Entry 7AOE (electron microscopy, 3.90 A resolution); this record covers chains B and T of the 15 polymer chains in the assembly.

== Chain B ==
Protein: Probable DNA-directed RNA polymerase I subunit RPA2
Organism: Schizosaccharomyces pombe (strain 972 / ATCC 24843)
Notes: EC 2.7.7.6
UniProt: Q9P7X8 (RPA2_SCHPO); residues 1-1174 here = UniProt positions 1-1174
Chain sequence (1174 residues; row label = number of the first residue in the row):
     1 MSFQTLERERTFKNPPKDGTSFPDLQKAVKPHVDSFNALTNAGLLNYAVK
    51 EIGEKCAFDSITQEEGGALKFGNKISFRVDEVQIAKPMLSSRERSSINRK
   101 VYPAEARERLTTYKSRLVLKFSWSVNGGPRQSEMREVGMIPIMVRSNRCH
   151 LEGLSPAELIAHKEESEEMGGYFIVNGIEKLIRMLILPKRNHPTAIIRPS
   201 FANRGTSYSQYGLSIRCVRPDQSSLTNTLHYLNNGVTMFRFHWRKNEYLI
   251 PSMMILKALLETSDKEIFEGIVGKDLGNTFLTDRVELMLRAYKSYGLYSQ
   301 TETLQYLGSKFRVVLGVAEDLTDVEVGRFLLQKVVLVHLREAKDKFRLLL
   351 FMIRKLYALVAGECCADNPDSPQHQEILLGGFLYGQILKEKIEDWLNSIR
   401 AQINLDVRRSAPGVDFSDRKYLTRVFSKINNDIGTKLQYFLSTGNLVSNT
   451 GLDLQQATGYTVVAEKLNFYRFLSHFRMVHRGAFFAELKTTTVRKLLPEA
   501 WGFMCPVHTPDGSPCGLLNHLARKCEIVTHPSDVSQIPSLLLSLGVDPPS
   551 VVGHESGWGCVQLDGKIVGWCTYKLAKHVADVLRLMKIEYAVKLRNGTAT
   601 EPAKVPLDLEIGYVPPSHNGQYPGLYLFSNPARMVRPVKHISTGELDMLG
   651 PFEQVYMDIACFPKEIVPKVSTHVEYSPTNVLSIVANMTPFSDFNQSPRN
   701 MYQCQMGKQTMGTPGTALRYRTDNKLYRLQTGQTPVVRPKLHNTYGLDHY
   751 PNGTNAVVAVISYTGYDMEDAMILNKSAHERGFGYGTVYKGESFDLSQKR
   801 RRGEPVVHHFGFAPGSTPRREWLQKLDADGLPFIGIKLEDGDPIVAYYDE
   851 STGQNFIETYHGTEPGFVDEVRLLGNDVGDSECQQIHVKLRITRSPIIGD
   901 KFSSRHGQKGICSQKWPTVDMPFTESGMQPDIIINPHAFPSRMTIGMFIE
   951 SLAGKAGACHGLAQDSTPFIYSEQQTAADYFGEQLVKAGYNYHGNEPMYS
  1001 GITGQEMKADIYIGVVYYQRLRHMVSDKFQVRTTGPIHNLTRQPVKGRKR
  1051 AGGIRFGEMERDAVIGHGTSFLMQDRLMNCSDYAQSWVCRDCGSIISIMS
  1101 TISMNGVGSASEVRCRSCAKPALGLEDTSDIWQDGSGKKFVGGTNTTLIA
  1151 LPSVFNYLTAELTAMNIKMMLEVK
UniProt features mapped onto this chain:
  - zinc finger: Cys1089 to Cys1118 (C4-type)
Bound ions: Zn2+: Cys1089, Cys1092, Cys1115, Cys1118
Reported in the primary citation:
  - conformationally variable residues (domain motion): Arg409

== Chain T ==
Molecule: template DNA
Sequence (39 nucleotides; each row starts with the number of its first residue):
     1 AAGCTCAAGTACTTAAGCCTGGTCATTACTAGTACTGCC
Disordered / not traced: 26-39

== Chain B / chain T interface ==
Residue-residue contacts (15; chain B residue first):
  Asn176(B) with DC24(T), phosphate contact
  Ile178(B) with DT23(T), phosphate contact; DC24(T), phosphate contact
  Ser442(B) with DC24(T), hydrogen bond to the phosphate; DA25(T), hydrogen bond to the phosphate
  Thr443(B) with DC24(T), sugar contact
  Asn724(B) with DG22(T), sugar contact
  Gln1030(B) with DC19(T), phosphate contact; DT20(T), phosphate contact
  Lys1046(B) with DC19(T), salt bridge to the phosphate
  Gly1047(B) with DT20(T), phosphate contact
  Arg1048(B) with DT20(T), phosphate contact; DG21(T), salt bridge to the phosphate
  Arg1055(B) with DC18(T), phosphate contact; DC19(T), phosphate contact
Also at the interface, not in a pair above, chain B (14 interface residues in all): Tyr439, Lys725, Asp1027, Gly1057

== Summary ==
The interface between chain B and chain T involves 14 residues on one side and 8 on the other, with 2 hydrogen
bonds and 2 salt bridges. Polar pairs include Ser442(B)-DC24(T), Ser442(B)-DA25(T) and Lys1046(B)-DC19(T).
Cys1089(B), Cys1092(B), Cys1115(B) and Cys1118(B) coordinate Zn2+. From the paper: conformational variability
at Arg409(B).
Chain B is Probable DNA-directed RNA polymerase I subunit RPA2 (Schizosaccharomyces pombe (strain 972 / ATCC
24843)) and chain T is template DNA; the structure, Schizosaccharomyces pombe RNA polymerase I (elongation
complex), was determined by electron microscopy (same publication as 7AOC and 7AOD).
